PDB entry 6GSI | electron microscopy, 3.75 A resolution | chains I and J of the 12 polymer chains in the assembly

# Chain I (and J)
Protein: VP2
From: Feline calicivirus strain F9
Notes: chain J of this document is another copy of the same molecule, construct and numbering; everything in this record applies to it too
UniProtKB: P28711 (VP2_FCVF9); residue numbers follow UniProt; this construct covers 1-106
Chain sequence (106 residues; each row starts with the number of its first residue):
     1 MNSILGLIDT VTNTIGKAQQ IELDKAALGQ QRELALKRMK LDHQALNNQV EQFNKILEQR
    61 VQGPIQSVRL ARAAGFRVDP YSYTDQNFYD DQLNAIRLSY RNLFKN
Not modelled in the structure: 1-18, 101-106 (chain J: 1-17)
Differences from the reference sequence: conflict Lys37 (Gln in P28711), Met39 (Ile in P28711), Lys40 (Gly in P28711), His43 (Arg in P28711), Asp85 (Asn in P28711), Arg101 (Lys in P28711), Asn106 (Ile in P28711)
What the authors report for this chain:
  - conformationally variable residues: Gly75 to Asn106

# Chain I / chain J interface
Contacting residue pairs - 41 pairs, chain I then chain J:
  Gln20(I) with Ile21(J)
  Leu23(I) with Ile21(J), hydrophobic
  Ala27(I) with Leu28(J), hydrophobic
  Gln30(I) with Leu28(J); Gln31(J); Arg32(J)
  Glu33(I) with Arg32(J), salt bridge
  Leu34(I) with Ala35(J), hydrophobic
  Lys37(I) with Leu36(J); Met39(J)
  Arg38(I) with Met39(J); Asp42(J), salt bridge
  Leu41(I) with Met39(J); Leu46(J), hydrophobic
  Gln44(I) with Leu46(J)
  Ala45(I) with Leu46(J)
  Asn48(I) with Leu46(J); Val50(J)
  Gln52(I) with Phe53(J)
  Ile56(I) with Phe53(J), hydrophobic
  Gln59(I) with Leu57(J)
  Ser67(I) with Val61(J), hydrogen bond (side chain-backbone); Pro64(J)
  Leu70(I) with Gln62(J); Ile65(J), hydrophobic
  Arg72(I) with Tyr83(J); Phe88(J); Asp91(J), salt bridge
  Gly75(I) with Tyr81(J); Tyr83(J)
  Phe76(I) with Ile65(J), hydrophobic; Val68(J), hydrophobic; Pro80(J), hydrophobic; Tyr81(J), hydrophobic; Tyr83(J)
  Arg77(I) with Asp79(J); Pro80(J), hydrogen bond (backbone-backbone); Ser82(J)
  Asp85(I) with Arg60(J), salt bridge
  Phe88(I) with Arg60(J)
  Tyr89(I) with Arg60(J)
Also at the interface, not in a pair above, chain I (32 interface residues in all): Gln19, Gly29, Gly63, Gln66, Val68, Ala71, Ala74, Asp91
Also at the interface, not in a pair above, chain J (28 interface residues in all): His43, Gln49, Ile56

# Overview
The interface between chain I and chain J involves 32 residues on one side and 28 on the other, with 2
hydrogen bonds and 4 salt bridges. Polar pairs include Glu33(I)-Arg32(J), Arg38(I)-Asp42(J) and
Arg72(I)-Asp91(J). The paper reports conformational variability at Gly75(I).
Both chains are VP2 (Feline calicivirus strain F9). Entry 6GSI (Feline Calicivirus Strain F9 bound to a
soluble ectodomain fragment of feline junctional adhesion molecule A ...) was determined by electron
microscopy (same publication as 6GSH).
